4DFL - chain A; structure by X-ray diffraction, 1.98 A resolution.

[Chain A]
Protein: Tyrosine-protein kinase SYK
From: Homo sapiens
Notes: EC 2.7.10.2
UniProtKB: P43405 (KSYK_HUMAN); residue numbers follow UniProt; this construct covers 363-635
Sequence (274 residues; row label = number of the first residue in the row):
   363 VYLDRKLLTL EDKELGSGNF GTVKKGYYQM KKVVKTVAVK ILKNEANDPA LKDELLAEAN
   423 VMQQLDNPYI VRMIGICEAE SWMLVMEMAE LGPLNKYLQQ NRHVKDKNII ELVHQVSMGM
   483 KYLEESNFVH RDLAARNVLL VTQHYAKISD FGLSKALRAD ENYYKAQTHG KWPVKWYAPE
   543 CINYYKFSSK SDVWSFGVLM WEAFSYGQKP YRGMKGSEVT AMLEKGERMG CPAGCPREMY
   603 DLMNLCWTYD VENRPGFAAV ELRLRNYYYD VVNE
Unresolved in the structure: 380-382, 393-394, 405-410
Sequence notes: expression tag (636)
Small-molecule neighbours: 0K0 (3-amino-6-{3-[(methylsulfonyl)amino]phenyl}-N-(piperidin-4-ylmethyl)pyrazine-2-carboxamide): Leu377, Gly378, Ser379, Val385, Ala400, Val433, Met448, Glu449, Met450, Ala451, Gly454, Pro455, Lys458, Arg498, Asn499, Leu501, Ser511, Asp512
UniProt features mapped onto this chain:
  - active site: Asp494 (Proton acceptor)
  - binding site (ATP): Leu377 to Val385, Lys402
  - modified residue: Tyr364 (Phosphotyrosine), Ser379 (Phosphoserine), Thr384 (Phosphothreonine), Tyr484 (Phosphotyrosine), Tyr507 (Phosphotyrosine), Tyr525 (Phosphotyrosine), Tyr526 (Phosphotyrosine), Thr530 (Phosphothreonine), Tyr546 (Phosphotyrosine), Ser579 (Phosphoserine), Thr582 (Phosphothreonine), Tyr629 (Phosphotyrosine), Tyr630 (Phosphotyrosine), Tyr631 (Phosphotyrosine)

[Summary]
Ligands of chain A: compound 0K0. UniProt lists active-site residue Asp494 and 10 ATP-binding residues.
Chain A is Tyrosine-protein kinase SYK (Homo sapiens); the structure, Crystal structure of spleen tyrosine
kinase complexed with a sulfonamidopyrazine piperidine inhibitor, was determined by X-ray diffraction,
deposited together with 4DFN.
